4Q0B - chains A and P of the 5 polymer chains in the assembly; structure by X-ray diffraction, 3.30 A resolution.

== Chain A ==
Protein: HIV-1 reverse transcriptase, p66 subunit
Source organism: Human immunodeficiency virus type 1
Notes: EC 2.7.7.49, 2.7.7.7, 3.1.26.13, 3.1.13.2
UniProt: P03366 (POL_HV1B1); residues 1-554 here correspond to UniProt positions 600-1153 (UniProt number = residue number + 599)
Chain sequence (556 residues; row label = number of the first residue in the row; numbers below 1 keep their minus sign (Met-1 is residue -1)):
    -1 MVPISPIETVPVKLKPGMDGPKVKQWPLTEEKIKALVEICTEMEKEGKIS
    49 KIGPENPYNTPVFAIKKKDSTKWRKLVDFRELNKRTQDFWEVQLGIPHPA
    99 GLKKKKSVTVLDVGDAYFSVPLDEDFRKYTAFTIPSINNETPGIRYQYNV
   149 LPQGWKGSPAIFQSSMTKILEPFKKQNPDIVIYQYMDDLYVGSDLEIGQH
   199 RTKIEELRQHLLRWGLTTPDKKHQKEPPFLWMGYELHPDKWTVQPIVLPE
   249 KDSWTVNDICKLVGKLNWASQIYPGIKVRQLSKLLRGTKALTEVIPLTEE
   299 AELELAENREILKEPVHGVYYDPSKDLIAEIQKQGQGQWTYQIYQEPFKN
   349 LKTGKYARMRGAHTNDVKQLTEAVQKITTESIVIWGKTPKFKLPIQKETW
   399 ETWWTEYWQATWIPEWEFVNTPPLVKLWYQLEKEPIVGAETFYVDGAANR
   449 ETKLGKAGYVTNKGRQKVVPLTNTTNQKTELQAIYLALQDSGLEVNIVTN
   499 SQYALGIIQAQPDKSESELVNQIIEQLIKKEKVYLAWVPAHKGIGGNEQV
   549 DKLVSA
Not modelled in the structure: -1
Differences from the reference sequence: expression tag (-1 to 0); engineered mutation Cys258 (Gln857 in P03366), Ser280 (Cys879 in P03366), Asn498 (Asp1097 in P03366)
Ion coordination: Mn2+: Asp443, Gly444
Ligand contacts: non-nucleoside rt inhibitor nevirapine (NVP; 11-cyclopropyl-5,11-dihydro-4-methyl-6H-dipyrido[3,2-b:2',3'-e][1,4]diazepin-6-one): Pro95, Leu100, Lys101, Lys103, Val106, Val179, Ile180, Tyr181, Tyr188, Val189, Gly190, Phe227, Trp229, Leu234, His235, Pro236, Tyr318
Curated features (UniProtKB/Swiss-Prot):
  - region: Phe227 to His235 (RT 'primer grip')
  - motif: Trp398 to Trp414 (Tryptophan repeat motif)
  - binding site (Mg(2+)): Asp110, Asp185, Asp186, Asp443, Glu478, Asp549
  - site: Trp401 (Essential for RT p66/p51 heterodimerization), Trp414 (Essential for RT p66/p51 heterodimerization), Phe440, Tyr441 (Cleavage)
Reported in the primary citation:
  - catalytic residues: Glu478 (citing earlier work)
  - mutagenesis - N474A, N474A/Q475A: decreased catalytic activity (citing earlier work)

== Chain P ==
Molecule: 21-nt DNA strand
Sequence (21 nucleotides; each row starts with the number of its first residue):
   802 ACAGTCCCTGTTCGGGCGCCG
Not modelled in the structure: 802, 822

== How chain A and chain P interact ==
Pairs across the interface (29):
  Tyr183(A) with DC821(P), hydrogen bond to the phosphate
  Met230(A) with DC820(P), phosphate contact; DC821(P), phosphate contact
  Gly231(A) with DC820(P), hydrogen bond to the phosphate; DC821(P), hydrogen bond to the phosphate
  Gln242(A) with DC821(P), phosphate contact
  Asn255(A) with DC818(P), hydrogen bond to the phosphate
  Cys258(A) with DC818(P), sugar contact
  Lys259(A) with DC818(P), phosphate contact; DG819(P), phosphate contact
  Gly262(A) with DG819(P), sugar contact
  Lys263(A) with DG819(P), sugar contact
  Trp266(A) with DC820(P), sugar contact
  Leu289(A) with DG817(P), phosphate contact
  Arg358(A) with DT812(P), salt bridge to the phosphate
  Gly359(A) with DG811(P), phosphate contact
  Ala360(A) with DT810(P), phosphate contact; DG811(P), hydrogen bond to the phosphate
  His361(A) with DT810(P), salt bridge to the phosphate
  Arg448(A) with DG805(P), base contact; DT806(P), hydrogen bond to the base; DC807(P), hydrogen bond to the sugar
  Thr473(A) with DC808(P), hydrogen bond to the phosphate; DC809(P), hydrogen bond to the phosphate
  Gln475(A) with DC808(P), hydrogen bond to the base; DC809(P), hydrogen bond to the sugar
  Lys476(A) with DC809(P), phosphate contact
  Tyr501(A) with DC809(P), hydrogen bond to the phosphate; DT810(P), hydrogen bond to the phosphate
Other interface residues (no listed pair), chain A (22 interface residues in all): Arg356, Lys451

== Summary ==
22 residues of chain A and 13 residues of chain P are in contact, with 13 hydrogen bonds and 2 salt bridges.
Polar pairs include Arg448(A)-DT806(P), Gln475(A)-DC808(P) and Arg448(A)-DC807(P). Ligands of chain A:
non-nucleoside rt inhibitor nevirapine. From the paper: the catalytic residue Glu478(A); N474A and N474A/Q475A
of chain A reduce catalytic activity.
Chain A is HIV-1 reverse transcriptase, p66 subunit (Human immunodeficiency virus type 1) and chain P is a
21-nt DNA strand; the structure, Crystal structure of HIV-1 reverse transcriptase in complex with gap-RNA/DNA
and Nevirapine, was determined by X-ray diffraction together with 4PUO and 4PWD from the same study.
